PDB entry 4G3E | X-ray diffraction, 2.50 A resolution | chain A

Chain A:
Name: NF-kappa-beta-inducing kinase
From: Mus musculus
Notes: EC 2.7.11.25
UniProtKB: Q9WUL6 (M3K14_MOUSE); numbering as in UniProt (aligned over 329-675)
Chain sequence (352 residues; each row starts with the number of its first residue):
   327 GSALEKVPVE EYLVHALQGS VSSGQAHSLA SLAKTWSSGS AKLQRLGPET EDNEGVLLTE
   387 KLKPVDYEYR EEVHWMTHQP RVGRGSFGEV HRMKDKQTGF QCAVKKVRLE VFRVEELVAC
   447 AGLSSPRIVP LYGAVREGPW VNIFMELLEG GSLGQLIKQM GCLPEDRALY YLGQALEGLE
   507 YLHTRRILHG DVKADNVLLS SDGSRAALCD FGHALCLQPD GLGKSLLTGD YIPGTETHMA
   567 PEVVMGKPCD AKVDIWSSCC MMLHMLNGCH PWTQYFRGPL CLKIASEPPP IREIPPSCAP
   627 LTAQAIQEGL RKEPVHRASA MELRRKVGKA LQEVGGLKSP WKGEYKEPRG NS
Unresolved in the structure: 327-333, 364-377, 545-557, 603, 676-678
Construct notes: expression tag (327-328, 676-678)
Ligand contacts: 6-alkynylindoline (0WC; (2R)-4-[1-(2-amino-5-chloropyrimidin-4-yl)-2,3-dihydro-1H-indol-6-yl]-2-(1,3-thiazol-2-yl)but-3-yn-2-ol): Arg410, Gly411, Glu415, Val416, Ala429, Lys431, Glu442, Cys446, Val455, Pro456, Leu457, Ile469, Met471, Glu472, Leu473, Leu474, Gly477, Ser478, Gln481, Asp521, Asn522, Leu524, Leu534, Cys535, Asp536, Phe537

Summary:
Ligands of chain A: 6-alkynylindoline.
Chain A is NF-kappa-beta-inducing kinase (Mus musculus); the structure, Crystal structure of murine NF-kappaB
inducing kinase (NIK) bound to a 6-alkynylindoline (cmp1), was determined by X-ray diffraction (same
publication as 4G3D, 4G3C, 4G3F and 4G3G).
